Entry 8F68 (electron microscopy, 3.15 A resolution); this record covers chains C and D of the 4 polymer chains in the assembly.

== Chain C ==
Protein: Cytochrome bo(3) ubiquinol oxidase subunit 3
Organism: Escherichia coli
UniProtKB: P0ABJ3 (CYOC_ECOLI); numbering as in UniProt (aligned over 21-204)
Amino-acid sequence (184 residues; row label = number of the first residue in the row):
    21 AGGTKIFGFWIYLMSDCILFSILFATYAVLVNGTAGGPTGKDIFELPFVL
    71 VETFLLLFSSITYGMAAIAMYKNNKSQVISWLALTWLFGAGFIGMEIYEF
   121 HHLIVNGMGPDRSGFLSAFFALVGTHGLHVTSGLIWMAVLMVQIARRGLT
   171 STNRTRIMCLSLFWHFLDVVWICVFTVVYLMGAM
Small-molecule neighbours:
  - 1,2-Distearoyl-sn-glycerophosphoethanolamine (3PE), molecule 1: Lys25, Gly28, Phe29, Tyr32
  - 1,2-Distearoyl-sn-glycerophosphoethanolamine (3PE), molecule 2: Lys25, Phe29, Tyr32, Leu39, Leu43, Thr145, Leu148, His149, Ser152, Ile155, Trp156, Val159, Thr172, Arg176, Phe183

== Chain D ==
Protein: Cytochrome bo(3) ubiquinol oxidase subunit 4
Organism: Escherichia coli
UniProtKB: P0ABJ6 (CYOD_ECOLI); residue numbers follow UniProt; this construct covers 13-108
Amino-acid sequence (96 residues; numbered 13 to 108; the number before each row is that of its first residue):
    13 GSVKTYMTGFILSIILTVIPFWMVMTGAASPAVILGTILAMAVVQVLVHL
    63 VCFLHMNTKSDEGWNMTAFVFTVLIIAILVVGSIWIMWNLNYNMMM
Reported in the primary citation:
  - conformationally variable residues (loop rearrangement): His67 to Glu74

== Interface between chain C and chain D ==
Pairs across the interface (50; chain C residue first):
  Phe27(C) - Asp73(D)
  Phe27(C) - Trp76(D)  hydrophobic
  Trp30(C) - Leu66(D)  hydrophobic
  Trp30(C) - Met68(D)  hydrophobic
  Trp30(C) - Asn77(D)
  Ile31(C) - Ala80(D)  hydrophobic
  Met34(C) - Phe81(D)  hydrophobic
  Met34(C) - Thr84(D)
  Cys37(C) - Ile88(D)
  Ile38(C) - Thr84(D)
  Ile38(C) - Ile87(D)  hydrophobic
  Ile38(C) - Ile88(D)  hydrophobic
  Ser41(C) - Ile88(D)
  Ser41(C) - Val92(D)
  Ile42(C) - Leu91(D)  hydrophobic
  Val49(C) - Met99(D)  hydrophobic
  Leu66(C) - Phe33(D)
  Leu66(C) - Met37(D)  hydrophobic
  Val69(C) - Phe33(D)  hydrophobic
  Leu70(C) - Phe33(D)
  Thr73(C) - Thr29(D)
  Phe74(C) - Thr29(D)
  Phe74(C) - Val30(D)  hydrophobic
  Leu77(C) - Phe22(D)  hydrophobic
  Leu77(C) - Ser25(D)
  Leu77(C) - His61(D)
  Phe78(C) - Phe22(D)  hydrophobic
  Ile81(C) - Phe22(D)  hydrophobic
  Ile81(C) - Phe65(D)  hydrophobic
  Gly84(C) - Tyr18(D)
  Met85(C) - Val15(D)  hydrophobic
  Ile88(C) - Gly13(D)
  Ile88(C) - Ser14(D)
  Ile88(C) - Val15(D)  hydrophobic
  Leu182(C) - Leu66(D)  hydrophobic
  His185(C) - Phe65(D)
  His185(C) - Leu66(D)
  Asp188(C) - His61(D)  salt bridge
  Val189(C) - His61(D)
  Ile192(C) - Gln57(D)
  Ile192(C) - His61(D)
  Phe195(C) - Phe33(D)  hydrophobic
  Thr196(C) - Leu51(D)
  Thr196(C) - Ala54(D)
  Leu200(C) - Pro32(D)  hydrophobic
  Leu200(C) - Val36(D)  hydrophobic
  Met201(C) - Leu47(D)  hydrophobic
  Met204(C) - Pro43(D)
  Met204(C) - Ile46(D)  hydrophobic
  Met204(C) - Leu47(D)  hydrophobic
Other interface residues (no listed pair), chain C (36 interface residues in all): Ala45, Ala48, Pro67, Ser80, Tyr91, Cys193
Other interface residues (no listed pair), chain D (39 interface residues in all): Met19, Ile26, Ile50, Val58, Ser95, Ile96

== In short ==
Chain C and chain D form an interface of 36 and 39 residues respectively; the contacts include 1 salt bridge.
The salt-bridged pair is Asp188(C)-His61(D). Chain C binds 1,2-Distearoyl-sn-glycerophosphoethanolamine. From
the paper: conformational variability at His67(D).
Chain C is Cytochrome bo(3) ubiquinol oxidase subunit 3 and chain D is Cytochrome bo(3) ubiquinol oxidase
subunit 4, both from Escherichia coli; the structure, E. coli cytochrome bo3 ubiquinol oxidase monomer, was
determined by electron microscopy (same publication as 8F6C).
